Entry 6KQM (X-ray diffraction, 3.20 A resolution); this record covers chains C and I of the 9 polymer chains in the assembly.

Chain C:
Protein: DNA-directed RNA polymerase subunit beta
Organism: Thermus thermophilus (strain HB8 / ATCC 27634 / DSM 579)
Notes: EC 2.7.7.6
UniProt: Q8RQE9 (RPOB_THET8); residue numbers follow UniProt; this construct covers 1-1119
Chain sequence (1119 residues; row label = number of the first residue in the row):
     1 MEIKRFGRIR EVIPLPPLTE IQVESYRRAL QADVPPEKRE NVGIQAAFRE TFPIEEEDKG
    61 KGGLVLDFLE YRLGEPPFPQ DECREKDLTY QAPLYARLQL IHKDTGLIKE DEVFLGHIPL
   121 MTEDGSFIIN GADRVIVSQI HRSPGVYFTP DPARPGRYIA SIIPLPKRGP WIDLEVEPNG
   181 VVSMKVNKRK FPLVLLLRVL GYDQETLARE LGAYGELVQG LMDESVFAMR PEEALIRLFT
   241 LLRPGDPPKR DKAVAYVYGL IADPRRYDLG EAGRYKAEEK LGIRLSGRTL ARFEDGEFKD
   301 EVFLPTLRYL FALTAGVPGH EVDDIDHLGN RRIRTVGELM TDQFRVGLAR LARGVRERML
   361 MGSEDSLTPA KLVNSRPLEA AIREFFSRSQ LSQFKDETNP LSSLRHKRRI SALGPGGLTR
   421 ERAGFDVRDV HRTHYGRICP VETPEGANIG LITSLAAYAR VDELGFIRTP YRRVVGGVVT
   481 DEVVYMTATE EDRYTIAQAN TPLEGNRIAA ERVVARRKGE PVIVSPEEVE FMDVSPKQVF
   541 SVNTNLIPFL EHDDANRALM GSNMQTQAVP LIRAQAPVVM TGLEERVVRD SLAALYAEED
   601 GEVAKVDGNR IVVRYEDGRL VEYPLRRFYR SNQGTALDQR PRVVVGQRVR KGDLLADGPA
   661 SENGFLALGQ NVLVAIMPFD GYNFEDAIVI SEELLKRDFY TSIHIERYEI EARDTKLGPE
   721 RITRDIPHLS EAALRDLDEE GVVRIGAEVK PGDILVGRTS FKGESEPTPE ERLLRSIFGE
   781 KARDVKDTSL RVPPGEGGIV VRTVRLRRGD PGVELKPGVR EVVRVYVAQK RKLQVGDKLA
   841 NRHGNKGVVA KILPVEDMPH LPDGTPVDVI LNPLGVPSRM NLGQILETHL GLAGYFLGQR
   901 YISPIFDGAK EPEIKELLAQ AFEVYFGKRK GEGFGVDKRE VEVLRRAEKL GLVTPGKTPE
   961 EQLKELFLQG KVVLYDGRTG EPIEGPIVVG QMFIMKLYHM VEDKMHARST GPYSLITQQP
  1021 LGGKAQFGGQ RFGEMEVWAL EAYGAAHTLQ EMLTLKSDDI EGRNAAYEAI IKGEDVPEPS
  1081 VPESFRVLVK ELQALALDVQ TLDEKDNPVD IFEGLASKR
Unresolved in the structure: 57-62, 1119

Chain I:
Molecule: 5-nt RNA strand
Sequence (5 nucleotides; each row starts with the number of its first residue):
     1 XUCGA
Modified residues: CTP (cytidine-5'-triphosphate) at position 1
Bound ions: Mg2+: A5 (shared with 3 residues of chain D)

Chain C / chain I interface:
Contacting residue pairs (16; chain C residue first):
  Gln390(C) with CTP_1(I)
  Arg409(C) with C3(I), salt bridge to the phosphate
  Leu413(C) with U2(I), phosphate contact
  Arg420(C) with CTP_1(I); U2(I), salt bridge to the phosphate
  Pro444(C) with C3(I), phosphate contact
  Asn448(C) with U2(I), hydrogen bond to the phosphate; C3(I), hydrogen bond to the phosphate
  Ile452(C) with U2(I), phosphate contact
  Gln567(C) with C3(I), hydrogen bond to the phosphate; G4(I), hydrogen bond to the phosphate
  Lys838(C) with G4(I), hydrogen bond to the phosphate; A5(I), salt bridge to the phosphate
  Lys846(C) with A5(I), salt bridge to the phosphate
  His999(C) with C3(I), sugar contact; G4(I), sugar contact
Interface residues without a listed pair, chain C (13 interface residues in all): Gln393, Lys1004

In short:
13 residues of chain C face 5 of chain I across their interface; the contacts include 5 hydrogen bonds and 4
salt bridges. Polar contacts include Asn448(C)-U2(I), Asn448(C)-C3(I) and Gln567(C)-C3(I).
Here chain C is DNA-directed RNA polymerase subunit beta (Thermus thermophilus (strain HB8 / ATCC 27634 / DSM
579)) and chain I is a 5-nt RNA strand. Entry 6KQM (Thermus thermophilus initial transcription complex
comprising sigma A and 5'-triphosphate RNA of 5 nt) was determined by X-ray diffraction together with 6KQD,
6KQE, 6KQF, 6KQG, 6KQH, 6KQL and 6 further entries from the same study.
